Entry 1ITQ (X-ray diffraction, 2.30 A resolution); this record covers chains A and B.

[Chain A (and B)]
Name: Renal dipeptidase
Organism: Homo sapiens
Notes: EC 3.4.13.19; chain B of this document is another copy of the same molecule, construct and numbering; everything in this record applies to it too
UniProtKB: P16444 (MDP1_HUMAN); residues 1-369 here correspond to UniProt positions 17-385 (UniProt number = residue number + 16)
Amino-acid sequence (369 residues; each row starts with the number of its first residue):
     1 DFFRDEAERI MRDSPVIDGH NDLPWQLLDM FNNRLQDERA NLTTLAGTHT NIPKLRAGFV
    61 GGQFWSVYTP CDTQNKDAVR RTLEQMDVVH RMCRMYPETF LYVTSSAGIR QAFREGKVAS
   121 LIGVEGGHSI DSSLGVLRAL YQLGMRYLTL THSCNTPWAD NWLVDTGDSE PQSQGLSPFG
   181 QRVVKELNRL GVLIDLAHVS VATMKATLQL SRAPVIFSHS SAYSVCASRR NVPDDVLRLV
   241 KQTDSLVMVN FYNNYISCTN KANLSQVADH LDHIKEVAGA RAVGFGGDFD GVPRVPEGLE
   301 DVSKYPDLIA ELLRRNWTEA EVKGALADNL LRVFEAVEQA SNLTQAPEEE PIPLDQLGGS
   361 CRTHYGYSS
Disulfides: Cys71-Cys154, Cys226-Cys258
Covalently attached groups: N-acetylglucosamine (NAG) linked to Asn41, Asn316
Ion coordination: Zn2+ site 1: His20, Asp22, Glu125; Zn2+ site 2: Glu125, His198, His219
Swiss-Prot annotation at these positions:
  - binding site (Zn(2+)): His20, Asp22, Glu125, His198, His219
  - binding site (substrate): His152, Arg230, Asp288
  - lipidation: Ser369 (GPI-anchor amidated serine)
  - glycosylation (N-linked (GlcNAc...) asparagine): Asn41, Asn263, Asn316, Asn342

[Chain A / chain B interface]
Pairs across the interface - 88 pairs, chain A then chain B:
  Trp25(A) with Tyr365(B), hydrophobic
  Leu28(A) with Tyr365(B), hydrophobic; Gly366(B)
  Asn32(A) with Pro351(B); Gly366(B), hydrogen bond (side chain-backbone); Tyr367(B)
  Asn33(A) with Glu349(B)
  Arg34(A) with Glu349(B); Glu350(B)
  Leu35(A) with Glu349(B), hydrogen bond (backbone-side chain)
  Gln36(A) with Ala346(B); Glu349(B), hydrogen bond (backbone-side chain)
  Pro70(A) with Tyr365(B), hydrophobic
  Asp72(A) with Thr363(B); Tyr365(B), hydrogen bond
  Thr73(A) with Thr363(B); Tyr365(B)
  Lys76(A) with Ser360(B); Cys361(B); Arg362(B)
  Asp77(A) with Cys361(B); Arg362(B); Thr363(B), hydrogen bond (side chain-backbone)
  Val79(A) with Leu83(B), hydrophobic
  Arg80(A) with Asp131(B), salt bridge; Ser132(B), hydrogen bond (side chain-backbone); Ser133(B); Val136(B); Arg362(B)
  Arg81(A) with Thr363(B), hydrogen bond (side chain-backbone); His364(B); Tyr365(B), hydrogen bond (side chain-backbone)
  Leu83(A) with Val79(B), hydrophobic; Val136(B), hydrophobic; Ala139(B), hydrophobic
  Glu84(A) with Ser133(B), hydrogen bond
  Asp87(A) with Gly135(B); Arg138(B), salt bridge
  His90(A) with Gln142(B)
  Arg91(A) with Arg138(B); Pro347(B); Glu349(B), salt bridge
  Asp131(A) with Arg80(B), salt bridge
  Ser132(A) with Arg80(B), hydrogen bond (backbone-side chain)
  Ser133(A) with Arg80(B); Glu84(B), hydrogen bond
  Gly135(A) with Asp87(B)
  Val136(A) with Arg80(B); Leu83(B), hydrophobic
  Arg138(A) with Asp87(B), salt bridge; Arg91(B)
  Ala139(A) with Leu83(B), hydrophobic; Leu143(B)
  Gln142(A) with His90(B); Leu143(B)
  Leu143(A) with Ala139(B); Gln142(B); Leu143(B), hydrophobic
  Ala346(A) with Gln36(B)
  Pro347(A) with Gln36(B)
  Glu349(A) with Asn33(B); Arg34(B); Leu35(B), hydrogen bond (side chain-backbone); Gln36(B), hydrogen bond (side chain-backbone); Arg91(B), salt bridge
  Pro351(A) with Asn32(B); Arg34(B)
  Leu357(A) with Arg80(B)
  Ser360(A) with Lys76(B)
  Cys361(A) with Lys76(B); Asp77(B), hydrogen bond (backbone-backbone); Cys361(B), disulfide
  Arg362(A) with Asp77(B); Arg80(B)
  Thr363(A) with Asp72(B); Thr73(B); Asp77(B), hydrogen bond; Arg81(B), hydrogen bond (backbone-side chain)
  His364(A) with Arg81(B)
  Tyr365(A) with Trp25(B), hydrophobic; Leu28(B); Pro70(B); Asp72(B), hydrogen bond; Thr73(B); Arg81(B), hydrogen bond (backbone-side chain)
  Gly366(A) with Leu28(B); Asn32(B), hydrogen bond (backbone-side chain)
  Tyr367(A) with Asn32(B)
Interface residues without a listed pair, chain A (47 interface residues in all): Asp37, Arg94, Leu343, Thr344, Ser369
Interface residues without a listed pair, chain B (46 interface residues in all): Asp37, Arg94, Leu343, Leu357
Cross-chain cystine bridges: Cys361(A)-Cys361(B)

[In short]
47 residues of chain A and 46 residues of chain B are in contact, with 1 disulfide bond, 19 hydrogen bonds and
6 salt bridges. Among the polar pairs are Arg80(A)-Asp131(B), Asp87(A)-Arg138(B) and Arg91(A)-Glu349(B).
Covalently linked N-acetylglucosamine: at Asn41(A) and Asn316(A).
Both chains are Renal dipeptidase (Homo sapiens). Entry 1ITQ (Human renal dipeptidase) was determined by X-ray
diffraction (same publication as 1ITU).
